Entry 4LBD (X-ray diffraction, 2.50 A resolution); this record covers chain A.

# Chain A
Molecule: Retinoic acid receptor gamma
Organism: Homo sapiens
Notes: fragment: lbd, ligand-binding domain, residues 178 - 423
UniProt: P22932 (RARG2_HUMAN); residues 178-423 here correspond to UniProt positions 167-412 (UniProt number = residue number - 11)
Sequence (267 residues; each row starts with the number of its first residue):
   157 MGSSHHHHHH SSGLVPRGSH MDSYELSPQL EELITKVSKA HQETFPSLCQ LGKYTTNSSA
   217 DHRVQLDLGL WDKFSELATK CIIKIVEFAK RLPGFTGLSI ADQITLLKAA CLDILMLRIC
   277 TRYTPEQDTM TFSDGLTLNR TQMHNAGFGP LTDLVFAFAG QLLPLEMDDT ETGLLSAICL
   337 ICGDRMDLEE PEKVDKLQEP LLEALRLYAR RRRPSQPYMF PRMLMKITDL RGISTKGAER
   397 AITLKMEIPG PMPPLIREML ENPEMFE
Not modelled in the structure: 157-181, 419-423
Small-molecule neighbours: bms961 (961; 3-fluoro-4-[2-hydroxy-2-(5,5,8,8-tetramethyl-5,6,7,8,-tetrahydro-naphtalen-2-yl)-acetylamino]-benzoic acid): Phe-201, Trp-227, Phe-230, Leu-233, Ala-234, Cys-237, Leu-268, Leu-271, Met-272, Arg-274, Ile-275, Arg-278, Phe-288, Ser-289, Gly-303, Phe-304, Leu-307, Gly-393, Arg-396, Ala-397, Leu-400, Ile-412, Met-415, Leu-416

# In short
Ligands of chain A: bms961.
Chain A is Retinoic acid receptor gamma (Homo sapiens); the structure, Ligand-binding domain of the human
retinoic acid receptor gamma bound to the synthetic agonist BMS961, was determined by X-ray diffraction (same
publication as 3LBD).
